PDB entry 7QID | electron microscopy, 5.00 A resolution (low resolution: residue-level contacts below are approximate; hydrogen-bond / salt-bridge calls are withheld) | chains C and E of the 10 polymer chains in the assembly

Chain C:
Name: Insulin receptor
Organism: Homo sapiens
Notes: EC 2.7.10.1
Reference sequence: P06213 (INSR_HUMAN), isoform P06213-2; residues 1-719 here correspond to UniProt positions 28-746 (UniProt number = residue number + 27)
Chain sequence (719 residues; each row starts with the number of its first residue):
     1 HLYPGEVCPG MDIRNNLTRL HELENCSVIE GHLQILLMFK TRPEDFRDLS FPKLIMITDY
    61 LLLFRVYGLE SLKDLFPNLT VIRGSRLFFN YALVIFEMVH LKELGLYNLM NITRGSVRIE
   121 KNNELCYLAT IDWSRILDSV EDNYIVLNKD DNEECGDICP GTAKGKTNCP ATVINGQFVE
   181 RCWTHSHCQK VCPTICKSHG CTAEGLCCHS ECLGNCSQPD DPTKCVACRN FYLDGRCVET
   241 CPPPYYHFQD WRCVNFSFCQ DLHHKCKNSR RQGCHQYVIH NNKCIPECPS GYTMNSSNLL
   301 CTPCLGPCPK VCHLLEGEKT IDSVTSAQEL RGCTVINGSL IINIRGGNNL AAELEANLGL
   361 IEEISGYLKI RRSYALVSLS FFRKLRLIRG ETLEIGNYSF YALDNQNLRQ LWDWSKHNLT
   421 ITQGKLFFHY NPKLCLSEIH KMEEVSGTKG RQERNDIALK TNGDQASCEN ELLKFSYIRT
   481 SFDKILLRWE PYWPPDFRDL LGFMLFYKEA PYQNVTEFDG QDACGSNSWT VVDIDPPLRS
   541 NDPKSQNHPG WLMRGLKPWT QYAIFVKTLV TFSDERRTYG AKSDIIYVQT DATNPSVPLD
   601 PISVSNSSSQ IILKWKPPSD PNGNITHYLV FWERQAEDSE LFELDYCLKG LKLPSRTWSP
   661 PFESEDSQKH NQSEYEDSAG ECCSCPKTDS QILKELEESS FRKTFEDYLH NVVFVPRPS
Cystine bridges: C8-C26, C126-C155, C159-C182, C169-C188, C192-C201, C196-C207, C208-C216, C212-C225, C228-C237, C241-C253, C259-C284, C266-C274, C288-C301, C304-C308, C312-C333, C435-C468, C682-C685
Curated features (UniProtKB/Swiss-Prot):
  - region: E706 to F714 (Insulin-binding)
  - site: F39 (Insulin-binding)
  - modified residue: S373 (Phosphoserine), Y374 (Phosphotyrosine), S380 (Phosphoserine)
  - glycosylation (N-linked (GlcNAc...) asparagine): N16, N25, N78, N111, N215, N255, N295, N337, N397, N418, N514, N606, N624, N671

Chain E:
Name: Insulin
Organism: Homo sapiens
Reference sequence: P01308 (INS_HUMAN); residues 1-21 here correspond to UniProt positions 90-110 (UniProt number = residue number + 89)
Chain sequence (21 residues; row label = number of the first residue in the row):
     1 GIVEQCCTSI CSLYQLENYC N
Cystine bridges: C6-C11

Chain C / chain E interface:
Contacting residue pairs - 6 pairs, chain C then chain E:
  N711(C) - V3(E)
  F714(C) - I2(E)
  V715(C) - G1(E)
  V715(C) - I2(E)
  P716(C) - Y19(E)
  S719(C) - N18(E)
Interface residues without a listed pair, chain C (7 interface residues in all): D496, R717
Interface residues without a listed pair, chain E (6 interface residues in all): C7

Summary:
Chain C and chain E form an interface of 7 and 6 residues respectively.
Chain C is Insulin receptor and chain E is Insulin, both from Homo sapiens; the structure, tentative model of
the human insulin receptor ectodomain bound by three insulin, was determined by electron microscopy.
